Entry 7TN1 (X-ray diffraction, 3.10 A resolution); this record covers chains F and A of the 3 polymer chains in the assembly.

Chain F (and A):
Molecule: Fusion glycoprotein F0
Organism: Respiratory syncytial virus
Notes: chain A of this document is another copy of the same molecule, construct and numbering; everything in this record applies to it too
Reference sequence: W8RJF9 (W8RJF9_HRSV); residues 1-518 here = UniProt positions 1-518
Sequence (568 residues; numbered 1 to 568; the number before each row is that of its first residue):
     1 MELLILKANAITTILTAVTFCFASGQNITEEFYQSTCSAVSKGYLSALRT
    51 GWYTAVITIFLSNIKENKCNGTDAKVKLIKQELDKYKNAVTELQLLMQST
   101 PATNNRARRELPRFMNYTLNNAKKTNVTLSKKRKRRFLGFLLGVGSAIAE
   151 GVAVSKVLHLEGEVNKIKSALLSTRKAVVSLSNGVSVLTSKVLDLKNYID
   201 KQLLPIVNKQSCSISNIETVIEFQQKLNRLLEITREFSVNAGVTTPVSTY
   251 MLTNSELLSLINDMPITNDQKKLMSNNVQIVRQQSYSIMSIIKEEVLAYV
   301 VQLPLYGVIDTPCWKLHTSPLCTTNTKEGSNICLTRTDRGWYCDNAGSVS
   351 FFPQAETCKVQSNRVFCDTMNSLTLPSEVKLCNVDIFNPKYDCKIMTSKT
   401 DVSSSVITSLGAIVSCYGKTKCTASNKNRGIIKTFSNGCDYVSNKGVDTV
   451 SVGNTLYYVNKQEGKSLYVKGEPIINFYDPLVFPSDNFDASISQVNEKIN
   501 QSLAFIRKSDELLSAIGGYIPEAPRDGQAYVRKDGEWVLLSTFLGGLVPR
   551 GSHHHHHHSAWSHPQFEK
Disordered / not traced: 1-26, 106-137, 513-568 (chain A: 1-25, 106-137, 512-568)
Disulfides: C37-C439, C69-C212, C313-C343, C322-C333, C358-C367, C382-C393, C416-C422
Glycans and other covalent adducts: N-acetylglucosamine (NAG) linked to N500
Differences from the reference sequence: conflict A55 (Ser in W8RJF9), F60 (Glu in W8RJF9), E66 (Lys in W8RJF9), E150 (Ser in W8RJF9), R175 (Asn in W8RJF9), L227 (Asn in W8RJF9), K380 (Asn in W8RJF9), N487 (Glu in W8RJF9), S514 (His in W8RJF9), A515 (Asn in W8RJF9), I516 (Val in W8RJF9), G517 (Asn in W8RJF9), G518 (Ala in W8RJF9); expression tag (519-568)
From the paper describing this entry:
  - conformationally variable residues (helix shift): D200

Chain F / chain A interface:
Pairs across the interface - 46 pairs, chain F then chain A:
  I217(F) with I217(A), hydrophobic
  E218(F) with K75(A), salt bridge; L78(A); I217(A)
  I221(F) with L78(A), hydrophobic; I221(A), hydrophobic
  E222(F) with L78(A)
  Q225(F) with L78(A), hydrogen bond (side chain-backbone); Q81(A); E82(A), hydrogen bond; Q224(A)
  K226(F) with Q81(A)
  N228(F) with K85(A)
  E232(F) with R235(A), salt bridge
  R235(F) with R235(A)
  P246(F) with V239(A)
  T249(F) with E92(A), hydrogen bond
  N254(F) with T91(A); L95(A)
  Q279(F) with S99(A), hydrogen bond
  Q283(F) with A241(A)
  A355(F) with N104(A)
  Q361(F) with S99(A); T100(A), hydrogen bond
  K399(F) with Q494(A); E497(A)
  I407(F) with V144(A), hydrogen bond (backbone-backbone); G145(A)
  K427(F) with E150(A), salt bridge
  G453(F) with T374(A)
  N454(F) with N345(A); A346(A); T374(A), hydrogen bond (backbone-side chain)
  T455(F) with T369(A); M370(A); S372(A); T374(A)
  Y457(F) with G143(A); M370(A)
  Y458(F) with W52(A); S146(A); A149(A), hydrophobic; E150(A), hydrogen bond
  D486(F) with F488(A); K498(A), salt bridge
  N487(F) with D489(A), hydrogen bond (side chain-backbone)
Also at the interface, not in a pair above, chain F (34 interface residues in all): S248, Y250, V360, S362, V402, S405, V452, L456
Also at the interface, not in a pair above, chain A (40 interface residues in all): A74, K77, L141, V220, S350

Overview:
The interface between chain F and chain A involves 34 residues on one side and 40 on the other, with 9
hydrogen bonds and 4 salt bridges. Among the polar pairs are E218(F)-K75(A), E232(F)-R235(A) and
K427(F)-E150(A). N-acetylglucosamine is covalently linked to N500(F). The paper reports conformational
variability at D200(F).
Chain F and chain A are both Fusion glycoprotein F0 (Respiratory syncytial virus); the structure, Multistate
design to stabilize viral class I fusion proteins, was determined by X-ray diffraction, deposited together
with 8E15 and 8FEZ.
